5F0L - chains B and C of the 4 polymer chains in the assembly; structure by X-ray diffraction, 3.20 A resolution.

# Chain B
Molecule: Vacuolar protein sorting-associated protein 26A
Source organism: Homo sapiens
UniProtKB: O75436 (VP26A_HUMAN); residue numbers follow UniProt; this construct covers 1-317
Sequence (317 residues; row label = number of the first residue in the row):
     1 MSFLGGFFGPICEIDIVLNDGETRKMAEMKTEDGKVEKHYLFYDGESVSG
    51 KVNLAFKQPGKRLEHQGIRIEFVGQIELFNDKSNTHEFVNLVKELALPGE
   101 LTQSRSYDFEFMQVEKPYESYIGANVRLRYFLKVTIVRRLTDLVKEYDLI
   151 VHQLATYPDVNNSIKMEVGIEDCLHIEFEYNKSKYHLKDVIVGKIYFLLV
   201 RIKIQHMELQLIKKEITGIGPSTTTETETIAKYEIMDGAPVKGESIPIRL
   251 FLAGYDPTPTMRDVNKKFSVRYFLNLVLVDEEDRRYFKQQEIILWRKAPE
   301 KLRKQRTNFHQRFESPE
Disordered / not traced: 1-7, 302-317
Swiss-Prot annotation at these positions:
  - modified residue: Ser315 (Phosphoserine)
  - mutagenesis: Ile235 to Met236 (Abolishes interaction with VPS35 and endosomal subcellular location)

# Chain C
Molecule: Sorting nexin-3
Source organism: Homo sapiens
UniProtKB: O60493 (SNX3_HUMAN); residue numbers follow UniProt; this construct covers 1-162
Sequence (167 residues; each row starts with the number of its first residue; numbers below 1 keep their minus sign (Gly-4 is residue -4)):
    -4 GAMGSMAETVADTRRLITKPQNLNDAYGPPSNFLEIDVSNPQTVGVGRGR
    46 FTTYEIRVKTNLPIFKLKESTVRRRYSDFEWLRSELERESKVVVPPLPGK
    96 AFLRQLPFRGDDGIFDDNFIEERKQGLEQFINKVAGHPLAQNERCLHMFL
   146 QDEIIDKSYTPSKIRHA
Disordered / not traced: -4 to 3, 159-162
Sequence notes: expression tag (-4 to 0)
Swiss-Prot annotation at these positions:
  - region: Asp147 to Ala162 (Binds predominantly to PtdIns(P5) and weaker to PtdIns(P3) abd PtdIns(P4))
  - binding site (a 1,2-diacyl-sn-glycero-3-phospho-(1D-myo-inositol-3-phosphate)): Arg70, Ser72, Lys95, Arg118
  - modified residue: Ala2 (N-acetylalanine), Arg43 (Omega-N-methylarginine), Ser72 (Phosphoserine)
  - cross-link: Lys95 (Glycyl lysine isopeptide (Lys-Gly) (interchain with G-Cter in SUMO2))
  - mutagenesis: Arg9 to Arg10 (Loss of VPS35 binding), Tyr22 to Phe28 (Loss of VPS35 binding), Tyr22 (Y22A: Loss of VPS35 binding), Phe28 (F28A: Abolishes interaction with retromer cargo-selective subcomplex VPS26A:VPS29:VPS35; when associated with A-30 and A-32), Glu30 to Asp32 (Loss of VPS35 binding), Glu30 (E30A: Abolishes interaction with retromer cargo-selective subcomplex VPS26A:VPS29:VPS35; when associated with A-28 and A-32), Asp32 (D32A: Abolishes interaction with retromer cargo-selective subcomplex VPS26A:VPS29:VPS35; when associated with A-28 and A-30), Glu50 (E50K: Loss of VPS35 binding), Arg69 to Tyr71 (Abolishes binding to phosphatidylinositol 3-phosphate), Tyr71 (Y71A: Abolishes binding to phosphatidylinositol 3-phosphate), Glu75 (E75A: Increases VPS35 binding), Glu84 to Lys86 (Decreases VPS35 binding), 4 further mutagenesis entries in UniProt

# Chain B / chain C interface
Contacting residue pairs (35):
  Ile170(B) with Pro133(C), hydrophobic
  Cys173(B) with Pro133(C), hydrophobic
  Glu179(B) with Leu11(C)
  Val190(B) with Arg9(C)
  Val192(B) with Arg9(C); Arg10(C); Leu11(C)
  Gly193(B) with Leu11(C)
  Lys194(B) with Leu11(C); Ile12(C)
  Tyr196(B) with Lys14(C)
  Val200(B) with Ser26(C)
  Arg201(B) with Ser26(C); Asn27(C); Leu57(C); Pro58(C)
  Ile202(B) with Asn27(C), hydrogen bond (backbone-side chain)
  Lys203(B) with Asn27(C); Leu29(C), hydrogen bond (side chain-backbone)
  Val241(B) with Gln16(C); Asp20(C)
  Lys242(B) with Gln16(C), hydrogen bond (backbone-side chain); Asp20(C)
  Gly243(B) with Gln16(C)
  Glu244(B) with Gln16(C)
  Ser245(B) with Thr13(C)
  Arg249(B) with Asp7(C); Thr8(C); Arg9(C), hydrogen bond (side chain-backbone); Arg10(C)
  Glu282(B) with Lys128(C)
  Arg284(B) with Lys128(C), hydrogen bond (side chain-backbone); Gly131(C); His132(C)
  Tyr286(B) with Pro133(C)
Interface residues without a listed pair, chain B (23 interface residues in all): Asn181, Phe251
Interface residues without a listed pair, chain C (22 interface residues in all): Pro25, Asn127, Gln136

# Overview
Chain B and chain C form an interface of 23 and 22 residues respectively, with 5 hydrogen bonds. Polar
contacts include Ile202(B)-Asn27(C), Lys203(B)-Leu29(C) and Lys242(B)-Gln16(C). From UniProt: 2 mutagenesis
sites on chain B; 4 residues binding 1,2-diacyl-sn-glycero-3-phospho-(1D-myo-inositol-3-phosphate) and 35
mutagenesis sites on chain C.
Chain B is Vacuolar protein sorting-associated protein 26A and chain C is Sorting nexin-3, both from Homo
sapiens; the structure, Structure of retromer VPS26-VPS35 subunits bound to SNX3 and DMT1, was determined by
X-ray diffraction together with 5F0J, 5F0K, 5F0M and 5F0P from the same study.
